7JU3 - chains B and D of the 4 polymer chains in the assembly; structure by X-ray diffraction, 2.70 A resolution.

[Chain B]
Name: HTH-type transcriptional regulator MtrR
From: Neisseria gonorrhoeae
Reference sequence: P39897 (MTRR_NEIGO); numbering as in UniProt (aligned over 1-210)
Sequence (213 residues; row label = number of the first residue in the row; numbers below 1 keep their minus sign (Ser-2 is residue -2)):
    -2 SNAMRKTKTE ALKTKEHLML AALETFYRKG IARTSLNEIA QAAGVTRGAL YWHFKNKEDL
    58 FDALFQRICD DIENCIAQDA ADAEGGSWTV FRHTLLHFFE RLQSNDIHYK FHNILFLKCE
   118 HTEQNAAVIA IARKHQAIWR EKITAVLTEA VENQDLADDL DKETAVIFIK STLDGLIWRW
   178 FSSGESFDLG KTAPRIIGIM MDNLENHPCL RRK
Disordered / not traced: -2 to 6, 210
Differences from the reference sequence: expression tag (-2 to 0)
Bound ions: Ca2+: Arg30, Glu35
UniProt features mapped onto this chain:
  - DNA-binding region: Ser32 to Phe51 (H-T-H motif)
  - natural variant: His105 (H105Y: In penicillin-resistant isolates)
  - mutagenesis: Gly45 (G45D: Does not bind DNA)
From the paper describing this entry:
  - binding site for the 21-nt DNA strand: Thr11, Thr43, Arg44, Gly45, Tyr48, Trp49, His50
  - binding site for the 21-nt DNA strand (chain D): Arg44, Gly45, Trp49
  - mutagenesis - T43A, R44A, G45D: abolished binding to the 21-nt DNA strand
  - mutagenesis - T11A (20-50-fold), A39T (3- to 5-fold), W49F (6-8-fold), H50A (20-47-fold), D79N (>10-fold), H105Y (>12-fold): decreased binding to the 21-nt DNA strand
  - specificity-determining residues: Thr43, Arg44, Gly45
  - mutagenesis - R44A (2-fold), G45A (2-fold), Y48F (2-fold): increased growth in response to erythromycin
  - mutagenesis - A39T: unchanged growth in response to erythromycin
  - mutagenesis - G45D: abolished binding to DNA
  - mutagenesis - H105Y (>12-fold): decreased binding to DNA
  - mutagenesis - D79N (>10-fold): decreased binding to cognate DNA
  - mutagenesis - A39T (Tm change 4 degC): decreased stability

[Chain D]
Molecule: 21-nt DNA strand
From: Neisseria gonorrhoeae
Sequence (21 nucleotides; row label = number of the first residue in the row):
     1 ACATACACGA TTGCACGGAT A

[How chain B and chain D interact]
Pairs across the interface (14; chain B residue first):
  Glu7(B) - DC2(D)  phosphate contact
  Thr11(B) - DC2(D)  hydrogen bond to the phosphate
  Val42(B) - DA3(D)  phosphate contact
  Thr43(B) - DA3(D)  hydrogen bond to the phosphate
  Thr43(B) - DT4(D)  base contact
  Arg44(B) - DA5(D)  base contact
  Gly45(B) - DC2(D)  base contact
  Gly45(B) - DA3(D)  base contact
  Gly45(B) - DT4(D)  base contact
  Ala46(B) - DC2(D)  sugar contact
  Ala46(B) - DA3(D)  phosphate contact
  Trp49(B) - DA1(D)  sugar contact
  Trp49(B) - DC2(D)  base contact
  His50(B) - DC2(D)  salt bridge to the phosphate
Also at the interface, not in a pair above, chain B (11 interface residues in all): Ala8, Gly41

[Summary]
11 residues of chain B face 5 of chain D across their interface; the contacts include 2 hydrogen bonds and 1
salt bridge. Polar contacts include Thr11(B)-DC2(D), Thr43(B)-DA3(D) and His50(B)-DC2(D). The paper reports a
binding site for the 21-nt DNA strand at Thr11(B), Thr43(B) and Arg44(B) among others; T11A, A39T and W49F of
chain B, among others, reduce binding to the 21-nt DNA strand; 11 substitutions were tested in all.
Chain B is HTH-type transcriptional regulator MtrR and chain D is a 21-nt DNA strand, both from Neisseria
gonorrhoeae; the structure, MtrR bound to the mtrCDE operator from Neisseria gonorrhoeae, was determined by
X-ray diffraction together with 7JNP from the same study.
